6KDK - chains A and E of the 3 polymer chains in the assembly; structure by X-ray diffraction, 2.56 A resolution.

Chain A:
Name: HIV-1 reverse transcriptase p66 subunit
Source organism: Human immunodeficiency virus 1
Reference sequence: D3XFN5 (D3XFN5_9HIV1); residues 1-555 here correspond to UniProt positions 100-654 (UniProt number = residue number + 99)
Chain sequence (557 residues; row label = number of the first residue in the row; numbers below 1 keep their minus sign (Met-1 is residue -1)):
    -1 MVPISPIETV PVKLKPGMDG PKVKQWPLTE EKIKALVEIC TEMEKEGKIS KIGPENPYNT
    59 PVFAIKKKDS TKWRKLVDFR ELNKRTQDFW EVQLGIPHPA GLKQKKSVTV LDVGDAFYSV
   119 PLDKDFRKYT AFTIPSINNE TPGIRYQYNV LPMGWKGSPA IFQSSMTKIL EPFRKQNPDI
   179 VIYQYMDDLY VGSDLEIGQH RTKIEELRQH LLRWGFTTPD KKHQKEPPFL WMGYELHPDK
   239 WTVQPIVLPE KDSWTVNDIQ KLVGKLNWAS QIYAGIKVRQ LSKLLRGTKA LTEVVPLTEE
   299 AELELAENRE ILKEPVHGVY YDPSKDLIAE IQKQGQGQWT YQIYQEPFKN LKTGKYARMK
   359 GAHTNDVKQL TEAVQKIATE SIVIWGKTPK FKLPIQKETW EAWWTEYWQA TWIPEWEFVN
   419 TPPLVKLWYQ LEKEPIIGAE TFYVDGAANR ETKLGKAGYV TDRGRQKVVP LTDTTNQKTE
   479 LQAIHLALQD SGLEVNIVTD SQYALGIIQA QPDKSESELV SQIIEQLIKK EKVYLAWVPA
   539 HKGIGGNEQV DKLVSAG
Not modelled in the structure: -1 to 0, 554-555
Construct notes: expression tag (-1 to 0); engineered mutation Phe115 (Tyr214 in D3XFN5), Tyr116 (Phe215 in D3XFN5), Met151 (Gln250 in D3XFN5), Ser162 (Cys261 in D3XFN5), Ser280 (Cys379 in D3XFN5)
Bound ions: Mg2+: Asp110, Val111, Asp185 (together with 2'-deoxycytidine-5'-triphosphate)
Ligand contacts: 2'-deoxycytidine-5'-triphosphate (DCP): Lys65, Asp67, Arg72, Asp110, Val111, Gly112, Asp113, Ala114, Phe115, Met151, Met184, Asp185, Lys220
Reported in the primary citation:
  - Mg2+ coordination: Asp110, Val111, Asp185
  - binding site for 2'-deoxycytidine-5'-triphosphate: Met184
  - mutagenesis - Q182G: abolished growth

Chain E:
Molecule: DNA/RNA
Sequence (38 nucleotides; row label = number of the first residue in the row; numbers below 1 keep their minus sign (DT-4 is residue -4)):
    -4 TAATGCCCCC CCTTCGGTGC TTTGCACCGA AGGGGGGG
Not modelled in the structure: -4 to -2
Modified residues: OMC (o2'-methylycytidine-5'-monophosphate) at position 2; OMC (o2'-methylycytidine-5'-monophosphate) at position 4
Ligand contacts: 2'-deoxycytidine-5'-triphosphate (DCP): DG0, DC1, DG33

Chain A / chain E interface:
Residue-residue contacts - 69 pairs, chain A then chain E:
  Trp24(A) - DT-1(E)  stacking on the base
  Phe61(A) - DT-1(E)  phosphate contact
  Phe61(A) - DG0(E)  base contact
  Leu74(A) - DG0(E)  base contact
  Val75(A) - DG0(E)  sugar contact
  Asp76(A) - DT-1(E)  sugar contact
  Asp76(A) - DG0(E)  sugar contact
  Arg78(A) - DT-1(E)  hydrogen bond to the phosphate
  Arg78(A) - DG0(E)  salt bridge to the phosphate
  Arg78(A) - DC1(E)  phosphate contact
  Asn81(A) - DC1(E)  sugar contact
  Glu89(A) - OMC_2(E)  hydrogen bond to the sugar
  Glu89(A) - DC3(E)  phosphate contact
  Gln91(A) - OMC_2(E)  base contact
  Gln91(A) - DC3(E)  sugar contact
  Leu92(A) - OMC_4(E)  sugar contact
  Ile94(A) - DC3(E)  base contact
  Ile94(A) - OMC_4(E)  sugar contact
  Ile94(A) - DG31(E)  base contact
  Asp110(A) - DG33(E)  phosphate contact
  Met151(A) - DG0(E)  base contact
  Gly152(A) - DG0(E)  base contact
  Gly152(A) - DC1(E)  sugar contact
  Lys154(A) - DC1(E)  phosphate contact
  Lys154(A) - OMC_2(E)  phosphate contact
  Pro157(A) - DC1(E)  base contact
  Pro157(A) - OMC_2(E)  sugar contact
  Gln161(A) - OMC_2(E)  base contact
  Tyr183(A) - DC3(E)  hydrogen bond to the base
  Tyr183(A) - DG32(E)  hydrogen bond to the base
  Tyr183(A) - DG33(E)  sugar contact
  Met184(A) - DG33(E)  sugar contact
  Asp185(A) - DG33(E)  phosphate contact
  Met230(A) - DG32(E)  sugar contact
  Met230(A) - DG33(E)  phosphate contact
  Gly231(A) - DG32(E)  phosphate contact
  Asn255(A) - DG28(E)  hydrogen bond to the phosphate
  Asn255(A) - DG29(E)  hydrogen bond to the phosphate
  Gln258(A) - DG28(E)  sugar contact
  Gln258(A) - DG29(E)  sugar contact
  Lys259(A) - DG29(E)  phosphate contact
  Lys259(A) - DG30(E)  phosphate contact
  Gly262(A) - DG30(E)  sugar contact
  Lys263(A) - DG30(E)  sugar contact
  Lys263(A) - DG31(E)  salt bridge to the phosphate
  Asn265(A) - DC6(E)  phosphate contact
  Trp266(A) - DG31(E)  sugar contact
  Val276(A) - DC7(E)  phosphate contact
  Ser280(A) - DC7(E)  phosphate contact
  Ser280(A) - DT8(E)  phosphate contact
  Arg284(A) - DT8(E)  salt bridge to the phosphate
  Arg284(A) - DT9(E)  phosphate contact
  Gly285(A) - DT9(E)  hydrogen bond to the phosphate
  Lys353(A) - DC6(E)  hydrogen bond to the phosphate
  Lys353(A) - DC7(E)  salt bridge to the phosphate
  Ala355(A) - DC7(E)  phosphate contact
  Gly359(A) - DC22(E)  phosphate contact
  Ala360(A) - DC22(E)  hydrogen bond to the phosphate
  His361(A) - DA21(E)  salt bridge to the phosphate
  Lys374(A) - DC6(E)  salt bridge to the phosphate
  Arg448(A) - DT18(E)  base contact
  Thr473(A) - DG19(E)  phosphate contact
  Thr473(A) - DC20(E)  hydrogen bond to the phosphate
  Gln475(A) - DT18(E)  hydrogen bond to the phosphate
  Gln475(A) - DC20(E)  sugar contact
  Lys476(A) - DC20(E)  phosphate contact
  Tyr501(A) - DC20(E)  hydrogen bond to the phosphate
  Tyr501(A) - DA21(E)  hydrogen bond to the phosphate
  Ile505(A) - DA21(E)  phosphate contact
Also at the interface, not in a pair above, chain A (55 interface residues in all): Pro25, Gly93, Trp153, Asp186, Lys281, Leu283, Leu289, Arg356, Lys358, Asn474
Also at the interface, not in a pair above, chain E (24 interface residues in all): DC5, DT17, DC23

In short:
Chain A and chain E form an interface of 55 and 24 residues respectively; the contacts include 13 hydrogen
bonds, 6 salt bridges and 1 aromatic stacking contact. Polar contacts include Tyr183(A)-DC3(E),
Tyr183(A)-DG32(E) and Glu89(A)-OMC_2(E). The paper reports a binding site for 2'-deoxycytidine-5'-triphosphate
at Met184(A); Q182G of chain A abolishes growth.
Chain A is HIV-1 reverse transcriptase p66 subunit (Human immunodeficiency virus 1) and chain E is DNA/RNA;
the structure, HIV-1 reverse transcriptase with Q151M/Y115F/F116Y:DNA:dCTP ternary complex, was determined by
X-ray diffraction (same publication as 6KDJ, 6KDM, 6KDN and 6KDO).
